Entry 7A3Q (X-ray diffraction, 2.70 A resolution); this record covers chains A and I of the 6 polymer chains in the assembly.

# Chain A
Protein: Envelope protein E
Organism: Dengue virus 4
UniProt: S5S2D1 (S5S2D1_9FLAV); residues 1-395 here correspond to UniProt positions 28-422 (UniProt number = residue number + 27)
Amino-acid sequence (395 residues; row label = number of the first residue in the row):
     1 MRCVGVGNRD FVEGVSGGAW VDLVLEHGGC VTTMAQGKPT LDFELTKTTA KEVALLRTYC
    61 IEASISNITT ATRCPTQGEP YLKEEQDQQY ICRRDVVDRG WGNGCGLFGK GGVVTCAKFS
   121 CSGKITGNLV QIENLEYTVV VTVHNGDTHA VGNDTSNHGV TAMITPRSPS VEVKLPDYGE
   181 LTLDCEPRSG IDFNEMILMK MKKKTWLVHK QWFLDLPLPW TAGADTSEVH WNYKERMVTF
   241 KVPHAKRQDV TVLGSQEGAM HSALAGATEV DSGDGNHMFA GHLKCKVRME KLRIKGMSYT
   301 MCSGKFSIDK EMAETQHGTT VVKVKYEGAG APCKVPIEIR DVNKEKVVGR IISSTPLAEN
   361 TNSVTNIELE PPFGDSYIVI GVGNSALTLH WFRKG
Disordered / not traced: 16-19, 146-158, 224-228, 395
Disulfide bonds: Cys3-Cys30, Cys60-Cys121, Cys74-Cys105, Cys92-Cys116, Cys185-Cys285, Cys302-Cys333
Glycans and other covalent adducts: N-acetylglucosamine (NAG) linked to Asn67
Reported in the primary citation:
  - post-translational modification sites: Asn67

# Chain I
Protein: Single Chain Variable Fragment
Organism: Homo sapiens
Amino-acid sequence (144 residues; row label = number of the first residue in the row; a row labelled like 82A-82C holds insertion residues (82A, then the next letters in order); numbers below 1 keep their minus sign (Met-1 is residue -1)):
    -1 MAEVQLVESG AEVKKPGASV KVSCKASGYT FTSYAMHWVR QAPGQRLEWM GWIN
   52A A
    53 GNGNTKYSQK FQDRVTITRD TSASTAYMEL
82A-82C SSL
    83 RSEDTAIYYC ARDKVDDY
100A-100K GDYWFPTLWYF
   101 DYWGQGTLVT VSSGTGGSGG GGSGGGG
Disordered / not traced: -1 to 0, 112-127
Disulfide bonds: Cys22-Cys92
Ligand contacts: 3CX ((2S)-3-(cyclohexylamino)-2-hydroxypropane-1-sulfonic acid): Gly42, Gln43, Arg44

# Interface between chain A and chain I
Residue-residue contacts (9; chain A residue first):
  Arg2(A) - Asp99(I)  salt bridge
  His27(A) - Tyr100(I)
  Thr46(A) - Asp99(I)
  Thr46(A) - Tyr100(I)
  Asp271(A) - Tyr100(I)
  Asp274(A) - Gly53(I)
  Asp274(A) - Asn54(I)
  Asp274(A) - Arg71(I)  salt bridge
  Met278(A) - Tyr100(I)
Other interface residues (no listed pair), chain A (8 interface residues in all): Lys47, Val140
Other interface residues (no listed pair), chain I (6 interface residues in all): Gly55

# In short
8 residues of chain A and 6 residues of chain I are in contact, with 2 salt bridges. Polar pairs include
Arg2(A)-Asp99(I) and Asp274(A)-Arg71(I). Ligands of chain I: compound 3CX. N-acetylglucosamine is covalently
linked to Asn67(A). From the paper: a modification site at Asn67(A).
Chain A is Envelope protein E (Dengue virus 4) and chain I is Single Chain Variable Fragment (Homo sapiens);
the structure, Crystal structure of dengue 4 virus envelope glycoprotein in complex with the scFv fragment of
the ..., was determined by X-ray diffraction together with 7A3N, 7A3O, 7A3P and 7A3U from the same study.
